Entry 8E8M (electron microscopy, 3.13 A resolution); this record covers chains R and C of the 8 polymer chains in the assembly.

[Chain R]
Molecule: 42-nt RNA strand
Sequence (42 nucleotides; each row starts with the number of its first residue):
     1 AUUCUACCCA AAAGAAGUCU UUCUUUUGGG UUUAACCAGG AU
Not modelled in the structure: 1-7, 30-31
Ion coordination: Mg2+: U42 (shared with 3 residues of chain D)

[Chain C]
Name: DNA-directed RNA polymerase subunit beta
Organism: Mycobacterium tuberculosis
Notes: EC 2.7.7.6
UniProtKB: A5U052 (RPOB_MYCTA); residues 7-1178 here correspond to UniProt positions 6-1177 (UniProt number = residue number - 1)
Sequence (1172 residues; numbered 7 to 1178; the number before each row is that of its first residue):
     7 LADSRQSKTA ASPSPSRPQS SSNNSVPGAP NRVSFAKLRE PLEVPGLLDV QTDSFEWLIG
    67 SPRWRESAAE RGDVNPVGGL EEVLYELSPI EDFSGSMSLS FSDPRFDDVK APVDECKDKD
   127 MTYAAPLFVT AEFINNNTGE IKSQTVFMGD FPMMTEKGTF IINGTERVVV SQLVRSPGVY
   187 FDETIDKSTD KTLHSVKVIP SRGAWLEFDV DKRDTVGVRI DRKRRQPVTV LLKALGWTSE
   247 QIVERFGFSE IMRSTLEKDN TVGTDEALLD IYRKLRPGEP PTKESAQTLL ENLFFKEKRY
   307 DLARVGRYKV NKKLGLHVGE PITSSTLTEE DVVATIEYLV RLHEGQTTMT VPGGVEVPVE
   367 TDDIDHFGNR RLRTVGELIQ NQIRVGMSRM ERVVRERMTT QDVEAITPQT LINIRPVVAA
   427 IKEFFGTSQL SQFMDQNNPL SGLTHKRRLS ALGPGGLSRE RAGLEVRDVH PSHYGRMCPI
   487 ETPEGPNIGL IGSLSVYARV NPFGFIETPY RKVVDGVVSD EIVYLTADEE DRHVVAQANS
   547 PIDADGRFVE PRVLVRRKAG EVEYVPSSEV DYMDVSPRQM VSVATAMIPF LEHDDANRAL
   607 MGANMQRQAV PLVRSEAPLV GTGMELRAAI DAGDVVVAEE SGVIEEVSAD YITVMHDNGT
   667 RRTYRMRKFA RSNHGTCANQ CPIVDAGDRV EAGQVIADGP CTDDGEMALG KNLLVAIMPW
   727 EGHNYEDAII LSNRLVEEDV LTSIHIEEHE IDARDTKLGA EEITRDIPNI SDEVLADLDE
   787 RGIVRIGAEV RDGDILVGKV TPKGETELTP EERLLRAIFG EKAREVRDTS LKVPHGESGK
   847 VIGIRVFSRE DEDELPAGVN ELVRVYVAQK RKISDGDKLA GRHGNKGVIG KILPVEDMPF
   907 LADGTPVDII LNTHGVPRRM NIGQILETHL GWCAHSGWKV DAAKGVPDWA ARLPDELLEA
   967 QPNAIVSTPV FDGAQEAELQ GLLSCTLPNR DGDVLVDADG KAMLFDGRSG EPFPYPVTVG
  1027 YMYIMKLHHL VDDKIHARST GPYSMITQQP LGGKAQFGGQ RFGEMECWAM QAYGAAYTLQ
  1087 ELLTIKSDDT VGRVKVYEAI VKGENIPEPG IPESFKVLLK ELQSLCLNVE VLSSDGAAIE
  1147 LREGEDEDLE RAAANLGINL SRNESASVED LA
Not modelled in the structure: 7-29, 1140-1178

[Interface between chain R and chain C]
Contacting residue pairs - 22 pairs, chain R then chain C:
  A10(R) / Asn-775(C)  hydrogen bond to the sugar
  A11(R) / Asn-775(C)  sugar contact
  G28(R) / Lys-809(C)  hydrogen bond to the phosphate
  G29(R) / Lys-809(C)  salt bridge to the phosphate
  U32(R) / Pro-1048(C)  phosphate contact
  U32(R) / Tyr-1049(C)  phosphate contact
  U32(R) / Met-1051(C)  sugar contact
  U33(R) / Tyr-1049(C)  phosphate contact
  U33(R) / Ser-1050(C)  phosphate contact
  U33(R) / Met-1051(C)  hydrogen bond to the phosphate
  U33(R) / Leu-1057(C)  phosphate contact
  A34(R) / Ser-1050(C)  hydrogen bond to the phosphate
  A34(R) / Leu-1057(C)  phosphate contact
  A38(R) / Gln-435(C)  hydrogen bond to the phosphate
  G39(R) / Gln-438(C)  phosphate contact
  G40(R) / Gln-614(C)  phosphate contact
  G40(R) / His-1035(C)  sugar contact
  A41(R) / Gln-614(C)  hydrogen bond to the phosphate
  A41(R) / Lys-884(C)  phosphate contact
  A41(R) / His-1035(C)  sugar contact
  U42(R) / Lys-884(C)  salt bridge to the phosphate
  U42(R) / Lys-892(C)  salt bridge to the phosphate
Also at the interface, not in a pair above, chain R (13 interface residues in all): U27
Also at the interface, not in a pair above, chain C (16 interface residues in all): Glu-490, Ile-776, Ser-777

[Overview]
Chain R and chain C form an interface of 13 and 16 residues respectively; the contacts include 6 hydrogen
bonds and 3 salt bridges. Among the polar pairs are A10(R)/Asn-775(C), G28(R)/Lys-809(C) and
U33(R)/Met-1051(C).
Here chain R is a 42-nt RNA strand and chain C is DNA-directed RNA polymerase subunit beta (Mycobacterium
tuberculosis). Entry 8E8M (Mycobacterium tuberculosis RNAP paused elongation complex) was determined by
electron microscopy together with 8E74, 8E79, 8E82 and 8E95 from the same study.
